PDB entry 9ILZ | electron microscopy, 2.95 A resolution | chains A and B of the 7 polymer chains in the assembly

# Chain A (and B)
Protein: Primase D5
Organism: Monkeypox virus
Notes: chain B of this document is another copy of the same molecule, construct and numbering; everything in this record applies to it too
UniProtKB: Q5IXS3 (Q5IXS3_MONPV); residue numbers follow UniProt; this construct covers 1-785
Amino-acid sequence (785 residues; numbered 1 to 785; the number before each row is that of its first residue):
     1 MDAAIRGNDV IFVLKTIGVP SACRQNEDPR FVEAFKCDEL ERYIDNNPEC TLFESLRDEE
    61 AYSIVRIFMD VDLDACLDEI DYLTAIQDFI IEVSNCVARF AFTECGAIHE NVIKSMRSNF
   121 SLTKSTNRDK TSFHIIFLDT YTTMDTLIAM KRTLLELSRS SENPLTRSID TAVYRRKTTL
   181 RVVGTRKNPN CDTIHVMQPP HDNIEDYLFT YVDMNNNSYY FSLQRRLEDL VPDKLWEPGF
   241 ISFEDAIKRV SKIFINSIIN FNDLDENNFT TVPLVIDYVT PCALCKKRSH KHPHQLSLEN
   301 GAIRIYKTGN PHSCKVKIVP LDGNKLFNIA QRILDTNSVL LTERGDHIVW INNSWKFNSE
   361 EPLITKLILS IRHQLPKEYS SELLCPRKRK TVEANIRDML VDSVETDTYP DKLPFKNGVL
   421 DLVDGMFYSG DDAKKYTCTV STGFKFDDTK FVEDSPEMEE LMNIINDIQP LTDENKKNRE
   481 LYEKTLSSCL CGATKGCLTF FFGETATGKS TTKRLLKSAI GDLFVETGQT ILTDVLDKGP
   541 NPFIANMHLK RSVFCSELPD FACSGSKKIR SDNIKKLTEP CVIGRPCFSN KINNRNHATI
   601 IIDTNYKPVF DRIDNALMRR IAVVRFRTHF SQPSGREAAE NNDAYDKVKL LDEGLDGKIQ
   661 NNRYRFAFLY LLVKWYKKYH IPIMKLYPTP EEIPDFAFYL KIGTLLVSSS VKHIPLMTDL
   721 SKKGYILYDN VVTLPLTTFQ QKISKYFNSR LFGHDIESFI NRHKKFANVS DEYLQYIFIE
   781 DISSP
Disordered / not traced: 1, 73-82, 126-131 (chain B: 1-320)
Residues lining bound ligands:
  - ADP (adenosine-5'-diphosphate): Ile-464, Asp-467, Ile-468, Glu-504, Thr-505, Ala-506, Thr-507, Gly-508, Lys-509, Ser-510, Thr-511, Phe-630, Leu-650, Leu-651, Asp-652, Leu-655, Asp-656
  - ATP (adenosine-5'-triphosphate): Asp-70, Asp-72, Ser-132, His-134, Ala-172, Arg-175, Leu-180, Arg-181, Lys-187, His-195

# How chain A and chain B interact
Pairs across the interface (44; chain A residue first):
  Asn-352(A) with Asp-402(B), hydrogen bond
  Thr-365(A) with Asp-398(B), hydrogen bond
  Lys-366(A) with Arg-397(B); Asp-398(B); Leu-400(B)
  Leu-369(A) with Asp-398(B); Met-399(B), hydrophobic
  Leu-384(A) with Asn-324(B), hydrogen bond (backbone-side chain); Asn-395(B)
  Pro-386(A) with Thr-391(B)
  Arg-389(A) with Asn-395(B), hydrogen bond; Asp-398(B), salt bridge
  Thr-505(A) with Asn-615(B); Ala-616(B); Arg-619(B), hydrogen bond
  Ala-506(A) with Arg-619(B)
  Lys-513(A) with Glu-579(B), salt bridge
  Glu-526(A) with Glu-579(B); Cys-581(B); Ile-583(B)
  Gly-528(A) with Asp-537(B); Ile-583(B)
  Gln-529(A) with Asp-537(B), hydrogen bond (backbone-side chain)
  Thr-530(A) with Asp-537(B)
  Pro-542(A) with Arg-585(B)
  Phe-543(A) with Asp-537(B); Ile-592(B), hydrophobic
  Glu-557(A) with Asp-572(B); Lys-575(B); Lys-576(B), hydrogen bond (side chain-backbone)
  Pro-559(A) with Asp-572(B)
  Asp-560(A) with Arg-612(B)
  Asn-605(A) with Lys-575(B); Ala-616(B)
  Gln-632(A) with Pro-688(B)
  Ser-634(A) with Tyr-687(B), hydrogen bond
  Asn-641(A) with Leu-706(B), hydrogen bond (side chain-backbone); Val-707(B)
  Asp-643(A) with Ser-708(B), hydrogen bond; Ser-709(B)
  Glu-653(A) with Ile-683(B)
  Phe-747(A) with Val-769(B)
  Asn-748(A) with Val-769(B)
  Arg-750(A) with Val-769(B)
Interface residues without a listed pair, chain A (37 interface residues in all): Ile-351, Arg-372, Cys-385, Arg-387, Thr-527, Asn-546, Ser-556, Tyr-746, Leu-751
Interface residues without a listed pair, chain B (35 interface residues in all): Phe-327, Ala-394, Val-401, Lys-685, Gly-703, Phe-766

# In short
The interface between chain A and chain B involves 37 residues on one side and 35 on the other; the contacts
include 10 hydrogen bonds and 2 salt bridges. Among the polar pairs are Arg-389(A)/Asp-398(B),
Lys-513(A)/Glu-579(B) and Asn-352(A)/Asp-402(B). Ligands of chain A: ADP and ATP.
Both chains are Primase D5 (Monkeypox virus). Entry 9ILZ (The Cryo-EM structure of MPXV E5 in complex with
ssDNA) was determined by electron microscopy, deposited together with 9ILY, 9IM0, 9IM1, 9IM2 and 9IM3.
